Entry 4HAU (X-ray diffraction, 2.00 A resolution); this record covers chains A and C of the 3 polymer chains in the assembly.

# Chain A
Name: GTP-binding nuclear protein Ran
From: Homo sapiens
Reference sequence: P62826 (RAN_HUMAN); residues 1-216 here = UniProt positions 1-216
Sequence (216 residues; row label = number of the first residue in the row):
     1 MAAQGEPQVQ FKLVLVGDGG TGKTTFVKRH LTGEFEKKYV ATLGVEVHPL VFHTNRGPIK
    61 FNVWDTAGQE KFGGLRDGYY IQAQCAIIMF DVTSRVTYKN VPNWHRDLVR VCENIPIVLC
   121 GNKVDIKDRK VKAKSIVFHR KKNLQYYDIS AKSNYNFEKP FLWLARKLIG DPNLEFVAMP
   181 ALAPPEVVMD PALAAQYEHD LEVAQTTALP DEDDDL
Not modelled in the structure: 1-8, 187-195
Metal / ion sites: Mg2+: Thr24, Thr42 (together with GMP-PNP)
Residues lining bound ligands: GMP-PNP (GNP; phosphoaminophosphonic acid-guanylate ester): Gly17, Asp18, Gly19, Gly20, Thr21, Gly22, Lys23, Thr24, Thr25, Phe35, Glu36, Lys37, Lys38, Tyr39, Val40, Ala41, Thr42, Thr66, Ala67, Gly68, Gln69, Asn122, Lys123, Asp125, Ile126, Ser150, Ala151, Lys152
Swiss-Prot annotation at these positions:
  - region: Lys37 to Val45 (Switch-I), Gly68 to Gln84 (Switch-II), Asp211 to Leu216 (Interaction with RANBP1)
  - binding site (GTP): Asp18 to Thr25, Glu36 to Thr42, Gly68, Asn122 to Asp125, Ser150 to Lys152
  - site: Gln69 (Essential for GTP hydrolysis)
  - modified residue: Ala2 (N-acetylalanine), Thr24 (Phosphothreonine), Lys37 (N6-acetyllysine), Lys60 (N6-acetyllysine), Lys71 (N6-acetyllysine), Lys99 (N6-acetyllysine), Lys134 (N6-acetyllysine), Lys159 (N6-acetyllysine)
  - cross-link (Glycyl lysine isopeptide (Lys-Gly)): Lys71 (interchain with G-Cter in SUMO2), Lys152 (interchain with G-Cter in SUMO2)
  - mutagenesis: Gly19 (G19V: Blocks DNA replication; when associated with L-69), Thr24 (T24L: Has low binding affinity for GTP and GDP. Almost completely abolishes interaction with BIRC5; T24N: Has low binding affinity for GTP and GDP. Decreases nuclear import of proteins and RNA ...), Thr25 (T25A: Minor effect on the interaction with the alpha phosphate group of bound GTP), Lys37 (K37Q: Mimics acetylation; enhances the nuclear export of RELA/p65; K37R: Decreased acetylation), Tyr39 (Y39A: Abolishes steric hindrance that traps the essential Q-69 in an unreactive position, and causes slow GTP hydrolysis in wild-type ...), Gln69 (Q69L: Strongly decreased GTPase activity. Probably locked in the GTP-bound form. Loss of interaction with NUTF2. Decreases nuclear location and leads to cytoplasmic location during interphase ...), Glu70 (E70A: Strongly decreases the relase of bound GDP), Arg76 (R76E: Probable loss of interaction with NUTF2. Loss of transport to the nucleus), Lys134 (K134Q: Loss of normal mitotic chromosome segregation and defective mitotic spindle orientation; K134R: Loss of normal mitotic chromosome segregation and formation of sister chromatid bridges), Asp211 to Leu216 (No effect on GTPase activity. Abolishes interaction with RANBP1)

# Chain C
Name: Exportin-1
From: Saccharomyces cerevisiae
Reference sequence: P30822 (XPO1_YEAST); residue numbers follow UniProt; this construct covers 1-376, 414-1058
Sequence (1023 residues; each row starts with the number of its first residue; note: 37 numbers in that range are skipped by the numbering (no residue carries them; nothing is unmodelled there); numbers below 1 keep their minus sign (Gly-1 is residue -1)):
    -1 GAMEGILDFS NDLDIALLDQ VVSTFYQGSG VQQKQAQEIL TKFQDNPDAW QKADQILQFS
    59 TNPQSKFIAL SILDKLITRK WKLLPNDHRI GIRNFVVGMI ISMCQDDEVF KTQKNLINKS
   119 DLTLVQILKQ EWPQNWPEFI PELIGSSSSS VNVCENNMIV LKLLSEEVFD FSAEQMTQAK
   179 ALHLKNSMSK EFEQIFKLCF QVLEQGASSS LIVATLESLL RYLHWIPYRY IYETNILELL
   239 STKFMTSPDT RAITLKCLTE VSNLKIPQDN DLIKRQTVLF FQNTLQQIAT SVMPVTADLK
   299 ATYANANGND QSFLQDLAMF LTTYLARNRA LLESDESLRE LLLNAHQYLI QLSKIEEREL
   359 FKTTLDYWHN LVADLFYE
   414 PLKKHIYEEI CSQLRLVIIE NMVRPEEVLV VENDEGEIVR EFVKESDTIQ LYKSEREVLV
   474 YLTHLNVIDT EEIMISKLAR QIDGSEWSWH NINTLSWAIG SISGTMSEDT EKRFVVTVIK
   534 DLLDLCVKKR GKDNKAVVAS DIMYVVGQYP RFLKAHWNFL RTVILKLFEF MHETHEGVQD
   594 MACDTFIKIV QKCKYHFVIQ QPRESEPFIQ TIIRDIQKTT ADLQPQQVHT FYKACGIIIS
   654 EERSVAERNR LLSDLMQLPN MAWDTIVEQS TANPTLLLDS ETVKIIANII KTNVAVCTSM
   714 GADFYPQLGH IYYNMLQLYR AVSSMISAQV AAEGLIATKT PKVRGLRTIK KEILKLVETY
   774 ISKARNLDDV VKVLVEPLLN AVLEDYMNNV PDARDAEVLN CMTTVVEKVG HMIPQGVILI
   834 LQSVFECTLD MINKDFTEYP EHRVEFYKLL KVINEKSFAA FLELPPAAFK LFVDAICWAF
   894 KHNNRDVEVN GLQIALDLVK NIERMGNVPF ANEFHKNYFF IFVSETFFVL TDSDHKSGFS
   954 KQALLLMKLI SLVYDNKISV PLYQEAEVPQ GTSNQVYLSQ YLANMLSNAF PHLTSEQIAS
  1014 FLSALTKQCK DLVVFKGTLR DFLVQIKEVG GDPTDYLFAE DKENA
Not modelled in the structure: 205, 688, 978, 1053-1058
Construct notes: expression tag (-1 to 0); conflict Ala205 (Ser in P30822); engineered mutation Cys539 (Thr in P30822), Cys1022 (Tyr in P30822)
Glycans and other covalent adducts: Ratjadone A, bound form (RJA) linked to Cys539
Residues lining bound ligands: Ratjadone A, bound form (RJA): Lys525, Val529, Ile532, Lys533, Leu536, Val540, Val551, Ala552, Ile555, Met556, Val559, Phe565, His569, Asn571, Phe572, Thr575, Val576, Lys579, Phe583
From the paper describing this entry:
  - binding site for Ratjadone A, bound form: Cys539, Ala552, Lys579
  - conformationally variable residues (side-chain flip): Arg543, Lys545, Lys548, Phe572, Glu582, Phe583
  - catalytic residues: Arg543, Lys548, Lys579 (proposed by the authors, not directly observed)

# How chain A and chain C interact
Contacting residue pairs (64):
  Val45(A) - Gln35(C)
  Val47(A) - Gln31(C)
  Trp64(A) - Phe23(C)  hydrophobic
  Trp64(A) - Gln31(C)
  Lys71(A) - Asp947(C)  salt bridge
  Gly74(A) - Gln42(C)  hydrogen bond (backbone-side chain)
  Leu75(A) - Phe23(C)  hydrophobic
  Leu75(A) - Leu38(C)
  Leu75(A) - Thr39(C)
  Leu75(A) - Gln42(C)
  Arg76(A) - Ser69(C)
  Arg76(A) - Asp72(C)  salt bridge
  Asp77(A) - Phe65(C)
  Asp77(A) - Lys117(C)  salt bridge
  Gly78(A) - Tyr24(C)  hydrogen bond (backbone-side chain)
  Gly78(A) - Phe65(C)
  Tyr79(A) - Phe23(C)  hydrophobic
  Tyr79(A) - Gln35(C)  hydrogen bond
  Tyr79(A) - Thr39(C)
  Ile81(A) - Tyr24(C)
  Ile81(A) - Gln62(C)
  Ile81(A) - Phe65(C)  hydrophobic
  Gln82(A) - Gln25(C)
  Gln82(A) - Gln62(C)
  Lys99(A) - Glu172(C)  salt bridge
  Asn103(A) - Glu172(C)  hydrogen bond
  Arg106(A) - Phe169(C)
  Arg106(A) - Gln173(C)
  Arg110(A) - Leu120(C)
  Arg110(A) - Leu161(C)
  Arg110(A) - Glu164(C)  salt bridge
  Arg110(A) - Glu165(C)  salt bridge
  Val111(A) - Phe65(C)  hydrophobic
  Val111(A) - Asn113(C)
  Glu113(A) - Asn116(C)  hydrogen bond
  Ala133(A) - Gln463(C)
  Lys134(A) - Gln463(C)
  His139(A) - Glu357(C)  salt bridge
  Arg140(A) - Met317(C)
  Arg140(A) - Lys360(C)
  Arg140(A) - Thr361(C)  hydrogen bond
  Arg140(A) - Asp364(C)  salt bridge
  Lys141(A) - Lys254(C)  hydrogen bond (backbone-side chain)
  Lys141(A) - Glu258(C)  salt bridge
  Lys141(A) - Asn261(C)
  Lys141(A) - Met317(C)
  Asn143(A) - Lys254(C)  hydrogen bond
  Asn143(A) - Ser310(C)
  Asn143(A) - Gln313(C)  hydrogen bond
  Asn143(A) - Asp314(C)  hydrogen bond
  Gln145(A) - Glu355(C)  hydrogen bond
  Gln145(A) - Glu357(C)
  Tyr146(A) - Glu357(C)
  Asp148(A) - Asp460(C)
  Tyr155(A) - Lys457(C)
  Tyr155(A) - Glu458(C)
  Tyr155(A) - Ser459(C)  hydrogen bond (side chain-backbone)
  Tyr155(A) - Asp460(C)  hydrogen bond
  Asn156(A) - Asp460(C)  hydrogen bond
  Lys167(A) - Gln309(C)  hydrogen bond
  Pro172(A) - Ala302(C)
  Thr206(A) - Ile749(C)
  Ala208(A) - Lys752(C)
  Glu212(A) - Arg757(C)
Other interface residues (no listed pair), chain A (43 interface residues in all): Lys12, Leu43, Gly44, Gln69, Asn100, Pro102, Val124, Lys130, Asp213
Other interface residues (no listed pair), chain C (51 interface residues in all): Ile66, Lys73, Thr257, Asn303, Ala304, Arg898

# In short
43 residues of chain A face 51 of chain C across their interface; the contacts include 15 hydrogen bonds and 9
salt bridges. Polar pairs include Lys71(A)-Asp947(C), Arg76(A)-Asp72(C) and Asp77(A)-Lys117(C). Bound to chain
A: GMP-PNP. The paper reports catalytic residues Arg543(C), Lys548(C) and Lys579(C); a binding site for
Ratjadone A, bound form at Cys539(C), Ala552(C) and Lys579(C).
Chain A is GTP-binding nuclear protein Ran (Homo sapiens) and chain C is Exportin-1 (Saccharomyces
cerevisiae); the structure, Crystal structure of CRM1 inhibitor Ratjadone A in complex with CRM1-Ran-RanBP1,
was determined by X-ray diffraction together with 4HAV, 4HAW, 4HAX, 4HAY, 4HAZ, 4HB2, 4HB3 and 4HB4 from the
same study.
